PDB entry 9K2V | electron microscopy, 3.40 A resolution | chains W and w of the 30 polymer chains in the assembly

# Chain W (and w)
Name: Internal virion protein
Organism: Anabaena phage A-4L
Notes: chain w of this document is another copy of the same molecule, construct and numbering; everything in this record applies to it too
UniProtKB: A0A059PY42 (A0A059PY42_9CAUD); residue numbers follow UniProt; this construct covers 1-380
Sequence (380 residues; each row starts with the number of its first residue):
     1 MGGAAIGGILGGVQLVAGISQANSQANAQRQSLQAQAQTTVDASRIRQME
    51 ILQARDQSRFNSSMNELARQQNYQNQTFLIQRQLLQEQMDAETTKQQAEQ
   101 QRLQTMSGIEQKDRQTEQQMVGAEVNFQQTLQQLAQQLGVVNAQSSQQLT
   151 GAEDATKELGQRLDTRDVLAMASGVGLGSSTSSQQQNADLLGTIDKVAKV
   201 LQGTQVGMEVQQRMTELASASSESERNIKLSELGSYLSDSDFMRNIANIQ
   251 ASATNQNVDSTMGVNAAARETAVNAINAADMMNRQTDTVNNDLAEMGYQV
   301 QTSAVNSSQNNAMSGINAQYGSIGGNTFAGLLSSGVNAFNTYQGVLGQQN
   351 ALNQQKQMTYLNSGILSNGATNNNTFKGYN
Disordered / not traced: 93-380

# Chain W / chain w interface
Residue-residue contacts (16; chain W residue first):
  Leu-67(W) / Phe-60(w)  hydrophobic
  Gln-70(W) / Asn-61(w)  hydrogen bond
  Gln-74(W) / Met-64(w)
  Gln-74(W) / Ala-68(w)
  Phe-78(W) / Asn-75(w)
  Gln-81(W) / Asn-72(w)
  Arg-82(W) / Asn-75(w)
  Leu-85(W) / Asn-75(w)
  Leu-85(W) / Phe-78(w)  hydrophobic
  Leu-85(W) / Leu-79(w)  hydrophobic
  Gln-88(W) / Leu-79(w)
  Met-89(W) / Phe-78(w)
  Met-89(W) / Leu-79(w)  hydrophobic
  Met-89(W) / Arg-82(w)
  Glu-92(W) / Leu-79(w)
  Glu-92(W) / Gln-86(w)  hydrogen bond (backbone-side chain)
Other interface residues (no listed pair), chain w (12 interface residues in all): Gln-71, Gln-83

# Summary
10 residues of chain W and 12 residues of chain w are in contact, with 2 hydrogen bonds. Polar pairs include
Gln-70(W)/Asn-61(w) and Glu-92(W)/Gln-86(w).
Chain W and chain w are both Internal virion protein (Anabaena phage A-4L); the structure, Cyanophage A4
pre-ejectosome, was determined by electron microscopy (same publication as 9JWB, 9K09 and 9K3A).
